Entry 5OVK (X-ray diffraction, 1.45 A resolution); this record covers chains A and D of the 4 polymer chains in the assembly.

Chain A (and D):
Protein: 3-oxoacyl-[acyl-carrier-protein] reductase FabG
Organism: Mycobacterium smegmatis (strain ATCC 700084 / mc(2)155)
Notes: EC 1.1.1.100; chain D of this document is another copy of the same molecule, construct and numbering; everything in this record applies to it too
UniProtKB: P71534 (FABG_MYCS2); numbering as in UniProt (aligned over 1-255)
Sequence (256 residues; each row starts with the number of its first residue; numbering starts at 0):
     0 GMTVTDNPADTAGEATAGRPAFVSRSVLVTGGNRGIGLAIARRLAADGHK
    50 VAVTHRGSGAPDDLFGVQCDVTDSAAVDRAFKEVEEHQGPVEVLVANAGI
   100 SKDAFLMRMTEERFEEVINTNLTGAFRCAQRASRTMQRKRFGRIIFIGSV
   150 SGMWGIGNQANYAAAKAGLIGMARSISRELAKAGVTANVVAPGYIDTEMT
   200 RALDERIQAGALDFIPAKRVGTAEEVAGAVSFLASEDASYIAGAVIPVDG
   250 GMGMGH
Disordered / not traced: 0-13 (chain D: 0-13, 199-210)
Construct notes: expression tag (0)
Ligand contacts: NADPH (NDP; NADPH dihydro-nicotinamide-adenine-dinucleotide phosphate): Gly-30, Gly-31, Asn-32, Arg-33, Gly-34, Ile-35, Thr-53, Arg-55, Ser-57, Cys-68, Asp-69, Val-70, Thr-71, Asn-96, Ala-97, Gly-98, Ile-99, Thr-119, Thr-196
UniProt features mapped onto this chain:
  - active site: Tyr-161 (Proton acceptor)
  - binding site (NADP(+)): Asn-32 to Ile-35, Arg-55, Asp-69, Val-70, Gly-98, Tyr-161, Lys-165, Ile-194, Arg-205
  - site: Ser-148 (Important for activity)
What the authors report for this chain:
  - conformationally variable residues (loop rearrangement, side-chain flip): Ile-99, Asp-195 to Pro-215

How chain A and chain D interact:
Contacting residue pairs (21):
  Met-152(A) with Met-253(D); Gly-254(D), hydrogen bond (backbone-backbone); His-255(D)
  Trp-153(A) with Met-253(D)
  Asp-212(A) with Phe-213(D)
  Phe-213(A) with Asp-212(D); Phe-213(D), hydrophobic
  Gly-252(A) with Gly-254(D); His-255(D), hydrogen bond (backbone-backbone)
  Met-253(A) with Met-152(D); Trp-153(D); His-255(D)
  Gly-254(A) with Met-152(D), hydrogen bond (backbone-backbone); Gly-252(D); Gly-254(D); His-255(D), hydrogen bond (backbone-backbone)
  His-255(A) with Met-152(D); Gly-252(D), hydrogen bond (backbone-backbone); Met-253(D); Gly-254(D), hydrogen bond (backbone-backbone); His-255(D)
Interface residues without a listed pair, chain A (10 interface residues in all): Arg-173, Val-244
Interface residues without a listed pair, chain D (10 interface residues in all): Arg-173, Val-244

In short:
Chain A and chain D each contribute 10 residues to their interface, with 6 hydrogen bonds. Backbone hydrogen
bonds pair Met-152(A)/Gly-254(D), Gly-252(A)/His-255(D) and Gly-254(A)/His-255(D). Bound to chain A: NADPH.
Curated annotation (UniProt) lists active-site residue Tyr-161(A) and 12 NADP+-binding residues on chain A.
From the paper: conformational variability at Ile-99(A) and Asp-195(A).
Chain A and chain D are both 3-oxoacyl-[acyl-carrier-protein] reductase FabG (Mycobacterium smegmatis (strain
ATCC 700084 / mc(2)155)); the structure, Crystal structure MabA bound to NADPH from M. smegmatis, was
determined by X-ray diffraction together with 5OVJ and 5OVL from the same study.
